Entry 9CZK (electron microscopy, 3.50 A resolution); this record covers chains G and H of the 8 polymer chains in the assembly.

[Chain G (and H)]
Name: Large-conductance Ca2+-activated K+ channel beta2 subunit, Calcium-activated potassium channel subunit beta-4
Organism: Homo sapiens
Notes: fragment: N-terminal 45 residues of kcnmb2 ligated to kcnmb4 (devoid of N terminal first 15 residues); chain H of this document is another copy of the same molecule, construct and numbering; everything in this record applies to it too
Reference sequence: chimeric construct of B5BNX0, Q86W47: residues 2-44 from B5BNX0 (B5BNX0_HUMAN) positions 2-44 (same numbers); residues 45-240 from Q86W47 positions 15-210 (UniProt number = residue number - 30)
Amino-acid sequence (239 residues; numbered 2 to 240; the number before each row is that of its first residue):
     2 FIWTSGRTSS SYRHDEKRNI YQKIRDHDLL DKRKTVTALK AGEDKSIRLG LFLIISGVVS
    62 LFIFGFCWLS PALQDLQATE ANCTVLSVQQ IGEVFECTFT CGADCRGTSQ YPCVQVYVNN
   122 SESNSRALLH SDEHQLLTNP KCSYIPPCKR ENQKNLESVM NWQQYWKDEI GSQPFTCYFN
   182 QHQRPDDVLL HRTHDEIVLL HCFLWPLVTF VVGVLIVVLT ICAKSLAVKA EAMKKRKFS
Disordered / not traced: 2-23, 236-240
Curated features (UniProtKB/Swiss-Prot):
  - glycosylation (N-linked (GlcNAc...) asparagine): Asn83, Asn120
Disulfide bonds: Cys84-Cys178, Cys98-Cys149, Cys102-Cys106, Cys114-Cys143

[Chain G / chain H interface]
Pairs across the interface (18; chain G residue first):
  Tyr118(G) - Glu152(H)
  Arg127(G) - Glu152(H)  salt bridge
  Leu129(G) - Arg151(H)
  Leu137(G) - Cys106(H)  hydrophobic
  Leu138(G) - Ala104(H)
  Leu138(G) - Asp105(H)
  Leu138(G) - Cys106(H)
  Pro141(G) - Phe100(H)  hydrophobic
  Pro141(G) - Arg151(H)  hydrogen bond (backbone-side chain)
  Lys142(G) - Phe100(H)
  Lys142(G) - Thr109(H)  hydrogen bond (side chain-backbone)
  Lys142(G) - Arg151(H)
  Gln184(G) - Cys102(H)
  Gln184(G) - Gly103(H)
  Arg185(G) - Cys102(H)  hydrogen bond (side chain-backbone)
  Arg185(G) - Ala104(H)
  Asp187(G) - Arg151(H)  salt bridge
  Asp188(G) - Arg151(H)  salt bridge
Interface residues without a listed pair, chain G (13 interface residues in all): Glu94, His131
Interface residues without a listed pair, chain H (12 interface residues in all): Gly108, Ser110, Gln111

[In short]
13 residues of chain G face 12 of chain H across their interface, with 3 hydrogen bonds and 3 salt bridges.
Among the polar pairs are Arg127(G)-Glu152(H), Asp187(G)-Arg151(H) and Asp188(G)-Arg151(H).
Chain G and chain H are both Large-conductance Ca2+-activated K+ channel beta2 subunit, Calcium-activated
potassium channel subunit beta-4 (Homo sapiens); the structure, Ca2+ free hSlo1 + beta2N-beta4 channel in
nanodisc, was determined by electron microscopy, deposited together with 9CZH, 9CZJ, 9CZM, 9CZO, 9CZQ, 9D18
and 9D19.
